Entry 9H9Q (electron microscopy, 3.60 A resolution); this record covers chains B and D of the 12 polymer chains in the assembly.

== Chain B ==
Protein: Tubulin gamma chain
Source organism: Candida albicans
UniProt: A0A8H6F519 (A0A8H6F519_CANAX); residue numbers follow UniProt; this construct covers 1-498
Amino-acid sequence (498 residues; numbered 1 to 498; the number before each row is that of its first residue):
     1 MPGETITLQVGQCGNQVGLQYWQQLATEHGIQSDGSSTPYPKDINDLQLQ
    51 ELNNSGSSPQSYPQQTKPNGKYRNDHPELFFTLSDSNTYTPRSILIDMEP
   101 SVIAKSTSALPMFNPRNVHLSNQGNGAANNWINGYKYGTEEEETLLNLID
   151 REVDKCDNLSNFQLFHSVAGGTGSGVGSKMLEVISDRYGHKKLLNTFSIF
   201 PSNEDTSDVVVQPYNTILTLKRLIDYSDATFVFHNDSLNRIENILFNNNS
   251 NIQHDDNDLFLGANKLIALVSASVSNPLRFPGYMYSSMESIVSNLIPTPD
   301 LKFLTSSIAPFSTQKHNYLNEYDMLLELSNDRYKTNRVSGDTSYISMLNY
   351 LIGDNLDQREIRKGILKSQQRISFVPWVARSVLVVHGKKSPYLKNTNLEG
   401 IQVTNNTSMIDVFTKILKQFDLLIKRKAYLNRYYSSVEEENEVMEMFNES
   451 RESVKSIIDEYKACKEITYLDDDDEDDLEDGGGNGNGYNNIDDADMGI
Disordered / not traced: 1-2, 53-69, 122-128, 203-208, 245-261, 426-439, 468-498

== Chain D ==
Protein: Spc98p
Source organism: Candida albicans
UniProt: A0A1D8PS42 (A0A1D8PS42_CANAL); numbering as in UniProt (aligned over 1-785)
Amino-acid sequence (810 residues; numbered -24 to 785; the number before each row is that of its first residue; numbers below 1 keep their minus sign (Met-24 is residue -24)):
   -24 MHHHHHHDYDIPTTENLYFQGAMDPMALNKVQLIKLYSNRLVKSLVPVEF
    26 GEAFIQSIINDLQTTLLNTSSEEQNLSIIINKLKMQFLSNNLKNEWVEFQ
    76 NIVNSLSKFKSLDQICNYLAFLDALRDEKPEDILSTSTASLSPGKQNVMI
   126 NTVNTALTLSQLIEPYYDTLSEQTILTYLPYTMLGSDSKIFTFSNNYTRL
   176 EIPKDINNSFSSLLREVFEFAILYKQLAIVVDRYKGTLVSAIKTAYIAIL
   226 EAQLNKYVNDINNIFNNKPNSILVVYNSIFPWISILRFLYRVSNRLNRLD
   276 GYEFLTFIYSFTNHGDPKIRGIAVTAFTEVVKPYYNIVEHWIVKGELIDN
   326 NNEFFIIFDQEQNEFNSIIKLLPKKIPAFIKSSDKIFQIGKTLIFLNKYC
   376 RELKWVNQYNVKYSAILFNNHQGLASMTTNEMIKLIDSQYNEILTFLTQI
   426 IQGNNKLFTHVYNFKRFYFMETNDFIDAIMVKGKDVFNESSVNISSTYLR
   476 KVLQDAIQISSVKNFEYVDRLDSRVLNPQHGNLGWESFTIEYKIDDLPMS
   526 YLFEGHQHLQYLKMFHFLWKLRQLNNLLNWHFEMFNELNHNVVTKLSSRN
   576 RRPLAKSLSIITSIRFHFTQFLNELIAYLSYDVIEENFQQHIVRKLFYNK
   626 NDQDLLLNKSFMNLSEIDPNNDLPKFNVNLLTIDELVELHGTYIDSIINS
   676 SLLNEKLKGNETNISYIDQIFNILQTIFNFINTSQEFYSLVCTFGLLVRS
   726 DSNANKIELEQDQEDLEFQLHKIKRKIYKDIYQHDYKRQLNDLKNDLNRD
   776 YNLKDLSKLL
Disordered / not traced: -24 to 131, 146-147, 682-686, 724-735
Differences from the reference sequence: initiating methionine (-24); expression tag (-23 to 0); conflict Val123 (Leu in A0A1D8PS42), Cys717 (Val in A0A1D8PS42)

== How chain B and chain D interact ==
Pairs across the interface (98):
  Asn45(B) - Phe433(D)
  Asn45(B) - Tyr437(D)  hydrogen bond
  Asp46(B) - Thr434(D)  hydrogen bond
  Leu47(B) - Phe433(D)
  Leu47(B) - Val618(D)  hydrophobic
  Leu47(B) - Phe622(D)  hydrophobic
  Gln48(B) - Asn652(D)
  Leu49(B) - Thr423(D)
  Leu49(B) - Gln427(D)
  Leu49(B) - Phe651(D)
  Leu49(B) - Val653(D)  hydrophobic
  Gln50(B) - Lys650(D)
  Gln50(B) - Phe651(D)
  Gln50(B) - Asn652(D)  hydrogen bond (backbone-backbone)
  Glu51(B) - Lys650(D)
  Leu52(B) - Lys650(D)  hydrogen bond (backbone-backbone)
  Leu52(B) - Asn652(D)
  Lys71(B) - Asn489(D)
  Tyr72(B) - Asn489(D)
  Tyr72(B) - Glu491(D)
  Arg73(B) - Asn489(D)  hydrogen bond (backbone-backbone)
  Arg73(B) - Phe490(D)
  Asp75(B) - Ser486(D)
  His76(B) - Ile484(D)
  His76(B) - Ser485(D)
  His76(B) - Ser486(D)
  Glu78(B) - Lys488(D)  salt bridge
  Glu78(B) - Asn489(D)  hydrogen bond
  Asp157(B) - Ile484(D)
  Ser185(B) - His565(D)
  Asp186(B) - His565(D)
  Gly189(B) - Glu562(D)
  Gly189(B) - Asn566(D)  hydrogen bond (backbone-side chain)
  His190(B) - Glu558(D)
  His190(B) - Asn561(D)
  His190(B) - Glu562(D)
  His190(B) - His565(D)  hydrogen bond
  Lys191(B) - Glu558(D)
  Lys191(B) - Glu562(D)  salt bridge
  Lys191(B) - Asn566(D)
  Lys192(B) - Glu558(D)
  Asp225(B) - His565(D)
  Tyr226(B) - His565(D)
  Asp228(B) - Asn561(D)  hydrogen bond
  Pro281(B) - Asp449(D)
  Pro281(B) - Ser486(D)
  Gly282(B) - Glu446(D)
  Gly282(B) - Asn448(D)
  Tyr283(B) - Lys440(D)
  Tyr283(B) - Phe444(D)
  Tyr283(B) - Glu446(D)  hydrogen bond
  Tyr283(B) - Asn448(D)
  Tyr283(B) - Arg547(D)  hydrogen bond (backbone-side chain)
  Tyr283(B) - Ser605(D)
  Tyr283(B) - Tyr606(D)
  Tyr283(B) - Ile609(D)
  Tyr283(B) - Glu610(D)  hydrogen bond
  Met284(B) - Ile601(D)  hydrophobic
  Met284(B) - Ala602(D)  hydrophobic
  Met284(B) - Tyr606(D)  hydrophobic
  Tyr285(B) - Asn448(D)  hydrogen bond (backbone-side chain)
  Tyr285(B) - Asn598(D)
  Ser286(B) - Asn448(D)  hydrogen bond
  Ser286(B) - Asp449(D)
  Ser290(B) - Asn554(D)
  Ser293(B) - Asn554(D)
  Ser293(B) - Phe557(D)
  Ser293(B) - Arg590(D)  hydrogen bond
  Asn294(B) - Phe591(D)
  Asn294(B) - Thr594(D)
  Asn294(B) - Asn598(D)  hydrogen bond
  Ile296(B) - Arg590(D)  hydrogen bond (backbone-side chain)
  Pro297(B) - Thr587(D)
  Pro297(B) - Ser588(D)  hydrogen bond (backbone-backbone)
  Pro297(B) - Phe591(D)  hydrophobic
  Thr298(B) - Ser584(D)
  Pro299(B) - Asn564(D)
  Ile345(B) - Phe591(D)
  Ser346(B) - Phe591(D)
  Ser346(B) - Gln595(D)
  Gln358(B) - Tyr606(D)  hydrogen bond (side chain-backbone)
  Gln358(B) - Asp607(D)
  Gln358(B) - Glu611(D)
  Arg362(B) - Asp607(D)  salt bridge
  Arg362(B) - Asp780(D)
  Arg362(B) - Leu784(D)
  Ile365(B) - Leu784(D)  hydrophobic
  Leu366(B) - Asp780(D)
  Leu366(B) - Lys783(D)
  Gln369(B) - Lys783(D)  hydrogen bond (side chain-backbone)
  Gln369(B) - Leu784(D)
  Trp377(B) - His592(D)  hydrogen bond (backbone-side chain)
  Val378(B) - Phe591(D)  hydrophobic
  Ala379(B) - Gln595(D)
  Arg380(B) - Leu784(D)
  Ser381(B) - Gln595(D)  hydrogen bond
  Ser381(B) - Glu599(D)
  His386(B) - Tyr606(D)
Other interface residues (no listed pair), chain B (58 interface residues in all): Gly3, Asn158, Leu193, Ser287, Glu289, Val292, Val382, Leu383
Other interface residues (no listed pair), chain D (58 interface residues in all): Gln424, Gly428, Met445, Asp452, Val456

== Summary ==
The chain B/chain D interface involves 58 residues from each chain; the contacts include 22 hydrogen bonds and
3 salt bridges. Among the polar pairs are Glu78(B)-Lys488(D), Lys191(B)-Glu562(D) and Arg362(B)-Asp607(D).
Chain B is Tubulin gamma chain and chain D is Spc98p, both from Candida albicans; the structure, Candida
albicans gamma-tubulin small complex within ring-like higher oligomer in complex with Spc72 CM1, was
determined by electron microscopy, deposited together with 9H9P and 9H9R.
